4XBH - chain A; structure by X-ray diffraction, 2.11 A resolution.

== Chain A ==
Protein: Neprilysin
Organism: Oryctolagus cuniculus
Notes: EC 3.4.24.11
UniProtKB: P08049 (NEP_RABIT); residues 55-750 here = UniProt positions 55-750
Chain sequence (696 residues; numbered 55 to 750; the number before each row is that of its first residue):
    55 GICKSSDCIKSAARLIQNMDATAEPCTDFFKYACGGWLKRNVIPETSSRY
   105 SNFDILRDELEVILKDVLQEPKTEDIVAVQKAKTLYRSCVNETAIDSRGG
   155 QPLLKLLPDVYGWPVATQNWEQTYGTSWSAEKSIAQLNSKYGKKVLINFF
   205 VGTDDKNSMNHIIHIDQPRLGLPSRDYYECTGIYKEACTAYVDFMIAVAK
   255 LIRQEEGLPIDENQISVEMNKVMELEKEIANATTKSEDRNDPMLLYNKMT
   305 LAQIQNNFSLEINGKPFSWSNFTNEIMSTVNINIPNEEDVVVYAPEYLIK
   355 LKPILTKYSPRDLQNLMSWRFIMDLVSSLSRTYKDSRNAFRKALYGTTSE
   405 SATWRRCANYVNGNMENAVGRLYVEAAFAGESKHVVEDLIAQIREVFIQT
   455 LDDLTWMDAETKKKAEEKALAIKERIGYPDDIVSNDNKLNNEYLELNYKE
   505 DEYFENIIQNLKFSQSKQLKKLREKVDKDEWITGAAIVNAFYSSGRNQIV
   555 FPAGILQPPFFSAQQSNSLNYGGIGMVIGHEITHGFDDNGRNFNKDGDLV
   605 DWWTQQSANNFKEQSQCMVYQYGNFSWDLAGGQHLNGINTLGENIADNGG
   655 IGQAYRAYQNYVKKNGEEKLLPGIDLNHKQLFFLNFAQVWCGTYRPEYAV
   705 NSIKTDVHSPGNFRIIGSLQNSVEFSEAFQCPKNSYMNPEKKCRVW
Disulfide bonds: Cys-57/Cys-62, Cys-80/Cys-735, Cys-88/Cys-695, Cys-143/Cys-411, Cys-234/Cys-242, Cys-621/Cys-747
Glycans and other covalent adducts: N-acetylglucosamine (NAG) linked to Asn-145, Asn-285, Asn-311, Asn-325
Bound ions: Zn2+: His-584, His-588, Glu-647 (together with phosphate ion)
Curated features (UniProtKB/Swiss-Prot):
  - active site: Glu-585, Asp-651 (Proton donor)
  - binding site (a peptide): Arg-103
  - binding site (Zn(2+)): His-584, His-588, Glu-647
  - glycosylation (N-linked (GlcNAc...) asparagine): Asn-145, Asn-285, Asn-311, Asn-325, Asn-628
  - mutagenesis: His-584 (H584F: Abolished peptidase activity), His-588 (H588F: Abolished peptidase activity), His-638 (H638F: Does not affect the peptidase activity)
Reported in the primary citation:
  - post-translational modification sites: Asn-145, Asn-285, Asn-311, Asn-325
  - Zn2+ coordination: His-584, His-588, Glu-647
  - binding site for phosphate ion: His-712
  - conformationally variable residues (order/disorder transition): Val-530 to Thr-537

== Overview ==
N-acetylglucosamine is covalently linked to Asn-145, Asn-285, Asn-311 and Asn-325. The Zn2+ site is built by
His-584, His-588 and Glu-647. UniProt lists active-site residues Glu-585 and Asp-651, peptide-binding residue
Arg-103, 3 Zn2+-binding residues and 3 mutagenesis sites. From the paper: a binding site for phosphate ion at
His-712; Zn2+ coordination by His-584, His-588 and Glu-647.
Chain A is Neprilysin (Oryctolagus cuniculus); the structure, Soluble rabbit neprilysin, was determined by
X-ray diffraction together with 5V48 from the same study.
